9EAU - chains E and F of the 14 polymer chains in the assembly; structure by electron microscopy, 3.06 A resolution.

Chain E:
Protein: Spike glycoprotein E1
Source organism: Ross river virus (STRAIN T48)
UniProtKB: C9DZM3 (C9DZM3_9VIRU); residues 1-438 here correspond to UniProt positions 817-1254 (UniProt number = residue number + 816)
Chain sequence (438 residues; each row starts with the number of its first residue):
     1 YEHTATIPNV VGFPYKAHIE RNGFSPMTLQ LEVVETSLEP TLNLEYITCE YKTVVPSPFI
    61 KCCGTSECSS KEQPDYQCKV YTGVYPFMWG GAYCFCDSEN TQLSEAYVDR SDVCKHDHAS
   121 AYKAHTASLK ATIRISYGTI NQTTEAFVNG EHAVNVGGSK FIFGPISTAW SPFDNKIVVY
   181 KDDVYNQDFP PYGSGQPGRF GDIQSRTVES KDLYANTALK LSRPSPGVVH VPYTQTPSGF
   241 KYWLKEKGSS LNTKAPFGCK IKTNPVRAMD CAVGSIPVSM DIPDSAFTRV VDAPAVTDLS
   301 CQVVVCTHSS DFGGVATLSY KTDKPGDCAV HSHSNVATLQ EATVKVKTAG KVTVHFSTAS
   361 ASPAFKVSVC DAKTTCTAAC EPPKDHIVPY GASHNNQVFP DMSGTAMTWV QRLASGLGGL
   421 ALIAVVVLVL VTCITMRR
Construct notes: engineered mutation D327 (Lys1143 in C9DZM3), K345 (Asp1161 in C9DZM3), T348 (Glu1164 in C9DZM3), A349 (Asp1165 in C9DZM3)
Cystine bridges: C49-C114, C62-C94, C63-C96, C259-C271, C301-C376, C306-C380, C328-C370

Chain F:
Protein: Spike glycoprotein E2
Source organism: Ross river virus (STRAIN T48)
UniProtKB: Q076B2 (Q076B2_9VIRU); residues 1-419 here correspond to UniProt positions 335-753 (UniProt number = residue number + 334)
Chain sequence (419 residues; each row starts with the number of its first residue):
     1 SVTEHFNVYK ATRPYLAYCA DCGDGYFCYS PVAIEKIRDE ASDGMLKIQV SAQIGLDKAG
    61 THAHTKIRYM AGHDVQESKR DSLRVYTSAA CSIHGTMGHF IVAHCPPGDY LKVSFEDADS
   121 HVKACKVQYK HDPLPVGREK FVVRPHFGVE LPCTSYQLTT APTDEEIDMH TPPDIPDRTL
   181 LSQTAGNVKI TAGGRTIRYN CTCGRDNVGT TSTDKTINTC KIDQCHAAVT SHDKWQFTSP
   241 FVPRADQTAR RGKVHVPFPL TNVTCRVPLA RAPDVTYGKK EVTLRLHPDH PTLFSYRSLG
   301 AEPHPYEEWV DKFSERIIPV TEEGIEYQWG NNPPVRLWAQ LTTEGKPHGW PHEIIQYYYG
   361 LYPAATIAAV SGASLMALLT LAATCCMLAT ARRKCLTPYA LTPGAVVPLT LGLLCCAPR
Cystine bridges: C19-C125, C91-C105

Interface between chain E and chain F:
Pairs across the interface (129; chain E residue first):
  S57(E) - T238(F)  hydrogen bond (side chain-backbone)
  S57(E) - S239(F)  hydrogen bond (side chain-backbone)
  S57(E) - V242(F)  hydrogen bond (side chain-backbone)
  S57(E) - R244(F)
  P58(E) - P240(F)
  P58(E) - V242(F)
  P58(E) - P243(F)
  P58(E) - R244(F)  hydrogen bond (backbone-backbone)
  F59(E) - R244(F)
  F59(E) - Q247(F)
  I60(E) - P243(F)  hydrophobic
  Y85(E) - R178(F)
  F87(E) - Y29(F)
  M88(E) - I175(F)  hydrophobic
  M88(E) - P176(F)
  M88(E) - P243(F)
  W89(E) - L16(F)  hydrophobic
  W89(E) - Y29(F)  hydrophobic
  W89(E) - G72(F)
  W89(E) - H73(F)
  W89(E) - I175(F)
  G90(E) - P176(F)
  G90(E) - D177(F)
  G90(E) - R178(F)  hydrogen bond (backbone-backbone)
  A92(E) - P176(F)
  A92(E) - R178(F)
  A92(E) - H226(F)
  Y93(E) - P173(F)
  Y93(E) - D174(F)
  Y93(E) - P176(F)  hydrophobic
  Y93(E) - H226(F)
  Y93(E) - P243(F)
  F95(E) - N200(F)
  F95(E) - T202(F)
  F95(E) - Q224(F)
  F95(E) - C225(F)
  F95(E) - H226(F)
  L103(E) - Q247(F)
  D112(E) - E165(F)
  V113(E) - E40(F)
  V229(E) - P240(F)
  V229(E) - F241(F)
  V229(E) - V242(F)
  V229(E) - P243(F)
  H230(E) - P240(F)  hydrogen bond (backbone-backbone)
  H230(E) - F241(F)
  V231(E) - P240(F)
  K241(E) - D39(F)  hydrogen bond (side chain-backbone)
  L244(E) - L134(F)
  K245(E) - L134(F)
  S249(E) - E307(F)  hydrogen bond (backbone-side chain)
  N252(E) - R297(F)  hydrogen bond (backbone-side chain)
  T253(E) - R138(F)
  T253(E) - R297(F)
  K254(E) - P303(F)
  K254(E) - P305(F)
  A255(E) - R297(F)  hydrogen bond (backbone-side chain)
  P256(E) - G300(F)
  P256(E) - A301(F)
  P256(E) - P303(F)
  F257(E) - L299(F)
  F257(E) - G300(F)  hydrogen bond (backbone-backbone)
  F257(E) - A301(F)  hydrophobic
  G258(E) - R297(F)
  G258(E) - L299(F)
  G258(E) - R336(F)  hydrogen bond (backbone-side chain)
  C259(E) - R297(F)  hydrogen bond (backbone-side chain)
  K260(E) - R336(F)
  H308(E) - L341(F)
  H308(E) - Y357(F)  hydrogen bond
  S309(E) - Q340(F)
  S310(E) - Q340(F)  hydrogen bond (backbone-side chain)
  A359(E) - L341(F)
  A361(E) - P347(F)  hydrophobic
  A361(E) - H348(F)  hydrogen bond (backbone-side chain)
  A361(E) - Y357(F)
  A361(E) - Y358(F)
  A379(E) - H348(F)
  C380(E) - H348(F)
  E381(E) - P347(F)
  E381(E) - H348(F)  salt bridge
  P382(E) - L341(F)
  P382(E) - P347(F)
  P383(E) - Q340(F)
  P383(E) - L341(F)
  P383(E) - T342(F)
  D385(E) - Q340(F)  hydrogen bond (backbone-side chain)
  D385(E) - T342(F)
  H386(E) - G278(F)
  H386(E) - K279(F)
  H386(E) - A339(F)
  H386(E) - Q340(F)  hydrogen bond (backbone-backbone)
  H386(E) - T342(F)  hydrogen bond
  I387(E) - Y277(F)  hydrophobic
  I387(E) - G278(F)
  I387(E) - E281(F)
  I387(E) - V282(F)  hydrophobic
  I387(E) - V320(F)  hydrophobic
  I387(E) - L337(F)  hydrophobic
  I387(E) - W338(F)
  V388(E) - L337(F)
  V388(E) - W338(F)  hydrogen bond (backbone-backbone)
  V388(E) - Q340(F)
  P389(E) - R336(F)
  P389(E) - W338(F)
  Y390(E) - W338(F)
  G391(E) - W338(F)
  V398(E) - Y358(F)
  V398(E) - Y362(F)
  P400(E) - Y358(F)
  T405(E) - H348(F)
  T405(E) - I354(F)
  A406(E) - I354(F)  hydrophobic
  L417(E) - A377(F)  hydrophobic
  L417(E) - T380(F)
  L420(E) - T384(F)
  A421(E) - T384(F)
  A421(E) - M387(F)
  A424(E) - T384(F)
  A424(E) - M387(F)  hydrophobic
  V425(E) - M387(F)  hydrophobic
  V427(E) - A391(F)  hydrophobic
  L428(E) - M387(F)
  L428(E) - T390(F)
  L428(E) - A391(F)
  V431(E) - A391(F)
  T432(E) - K394(F)
  T435(E) - K394(F)
  R438(E) - Y399(F)  hydrogen bond
Interface residues without a listed pair, chain E (76 interface residues in all): V55, P56, S66, G91, C94, H116, D182, V228, G248, S362, K384, N396, W409
Interface residues without a listed pair, chain F (75 interface residues in all): Y18, P152, L260, K280, S295, Q328, T343, G349, W350, P351, L381, L388, C395

Overview:
The interface between chain E and chain F involves 76 residues on one side and 75 on the other; the contacts
include 21 hydrogen bonds and 1 salt bridge. Polar contacts include E381(E)-H348(F), S57(E)-T238(F) and
S57(E)-S239(F).
Chain E is Spike glycoprotein E1 and chain F is Spike glycoprotein E2, both from Ross river virus (STRAIN
T48); the structure, RRV DKTA VLP in complex with VLDLR-LBD-Fc, was determined by electron microscopy together
with 9E96 from the same study.
